6XKT - chains Q and E of the 6 polymer chains in the assembly; structure by electron microscopy, 3.75 A resolution.

== Chain Q ==
Name: Cytochrome c1
From: Rhodobacter capsulatus (strain ATCC BAA-309 / NBRC 16581 / SB1003)
UniProtKB: D5ANZ4 (CY1_RHOCB); residues -20 to 258 here correspond to UniProt positions 1-279 (UniProt number = residue number + 21)
Chain sequence (279 residues; row label = number of the first residue in the row; numbers below 1 keep their minus sign (Met-20 is residue -20)):
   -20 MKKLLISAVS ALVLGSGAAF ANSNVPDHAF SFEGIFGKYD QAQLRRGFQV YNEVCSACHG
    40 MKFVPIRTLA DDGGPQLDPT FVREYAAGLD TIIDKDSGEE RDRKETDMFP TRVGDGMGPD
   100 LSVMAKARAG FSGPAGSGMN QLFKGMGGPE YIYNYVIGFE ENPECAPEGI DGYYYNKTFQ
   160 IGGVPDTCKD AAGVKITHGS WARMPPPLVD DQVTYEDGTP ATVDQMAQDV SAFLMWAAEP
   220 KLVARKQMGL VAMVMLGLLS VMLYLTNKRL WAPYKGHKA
Disordered / not traced: -20 to 4, 108-125, 258
UniProt features mapped onto this chain:
  - binding site (heme c): Cys34, Cys37, His38, Met183
Covalent attachments: heme c (HEC) linked to Cys34, Cys37
Metal / ion sites: heme c Fe: His38, Met183
Ligand contacts: heme c (HEC): Val33, His38, Gly95, Met96, Gly97, Pro98, Leu100, Met103, Arg107, Tyr130, Ile131, Tyr134, Val135, Phe158, Ala181, Arg182, Met183, Pro184, Pro186, Leu187, Val209

== Chain E ==
Name: Ubiquinol-cytochrome c reductase iron-sulfur subunit
From: Rhodobacter capsulatus (strain ATCC BAA-309 / NBRC 16581 / SB1003)
Notes: EC 7.1.1.8
UniProtKB: D5ANZ2 (UCRI_RHOCB); residue numbers follow UniProt; this construct covers 1-191
Chain sequence (191 residues; numbered 1 to 191; the number before each row is that of its first residue):
     1 MSHAEDNAGT RRDFLYHATA ATGVVVTGAA VWPLINQMNA SADVKAMASI FVDVSAVEVG
    61 TQLTVKWRGK PVFIRRRDEK DIELARSVPL GALRDTSAEN ANKPGAEATD ENRTLPAFDG
   121 TNTGEWLVML GVCTHLGCVP MGDKSGDFGG WFCPCHGSHY DSAGRIRKGP APRNLDIPVA
   181 AFVDETTIKL G
Disordered / not traced: 1-10
UniProt features mapped onto this chain:
  - binding site ([2Fe-2S] cluster): Cys133, His135, Cys153, His156
Disulfides: Cys138-Cys155
Metal / ion sites: 2Fe-2S cluster Fe: Cys133, His135, Cys153, His156
Ligand contacts: 2Fe-2S cluster (FES): Cys133, His135, Leu136, Gly137, Cys138, Cys153, Cys155, His156, Ser158

== Chain Q / chain E interface ==
Contacting residue pairs (10; chain Q residue first):
  Arg46(Q) - Ala42(E)  hydrogen bond (side chain-backbone)
  Arg46(Q) - Asp43(E)
  Arg46(Q) - Ala46(E)
  Asp73(Q) - Lys66(E)  salt bridge
  Asp75(Q) - Lys66(E)  salt bridge
  Met241(Q) - Ala18(E)
  Met241(Q) - Thr19(E)
  Met241(Q) - Thr22(E)  hydrogen bond
  Thr245(Q) - Thr19(E)
  Arg248(Q) - Leu15(E)
Interface residues without a listed pair, chain Q (12 interface residues in all): Arg62, Lys74, Thr85, Met234, Leu237, Leu238
Interface residues without a listed pair, chain E (16 interface residues in all): Arg11, Arg12, Gly23, Val25, Val26, Ala29, Met47, Phe51

== Summary ==
12 residues of chain Q face 16 of chain E across their interface, with 2 hydrogen bonds and 2 salt bridges.
Polar pairs include Asp73(Q)-Lys66(E), Asp75(Q)-Lys66(E) and Arg46(Q)-Ala42(E). Chain E binds 2Fe-2S cluster.
Heme c is covalently linked to Cys34(Q).
Chain Q is Cytochrome c1 and chain E is Ubiquinol-cytochrome c reductase iron-sulfur subunit, both from
Rhodobacter capsulatus (strain ATCC BAA-309 / NBRC 16581 / SB1003); the structure, R. capsulatus cyt bc1 with
both FeS proteins in c position (CIII2 c-c), was determined by electron microscopy (same publication as 6XI0,
6XKU, 6XKV, 6XKW, 6XKX and 6XKZ).
